Entry 7VAU (electron microscopy, 3.30 A resolution); this record covers chains F and J of the 12 polymer chains in the assembly.

# Chain F
Protein: V-type ATP synthase beta chain
From: Thermus thermophilus HB8
UniProt: Q56404 (VATB_THET8); residues 1-478 here = UniProt positions 1-478
Sequence (478 residues; row label = number of the first residue in the row):
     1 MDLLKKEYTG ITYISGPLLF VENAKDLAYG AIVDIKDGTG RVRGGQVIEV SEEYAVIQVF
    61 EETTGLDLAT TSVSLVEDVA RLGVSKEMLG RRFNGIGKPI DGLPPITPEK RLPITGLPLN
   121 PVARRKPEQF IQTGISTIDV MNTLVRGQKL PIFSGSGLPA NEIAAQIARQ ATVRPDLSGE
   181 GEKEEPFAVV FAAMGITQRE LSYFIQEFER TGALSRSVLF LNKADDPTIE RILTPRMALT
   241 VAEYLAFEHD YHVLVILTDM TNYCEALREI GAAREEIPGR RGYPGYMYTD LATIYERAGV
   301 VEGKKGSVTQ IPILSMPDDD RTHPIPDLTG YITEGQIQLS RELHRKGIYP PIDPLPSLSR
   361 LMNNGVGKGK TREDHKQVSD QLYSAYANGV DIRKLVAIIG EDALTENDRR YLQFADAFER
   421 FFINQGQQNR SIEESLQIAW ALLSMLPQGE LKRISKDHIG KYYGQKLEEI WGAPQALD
Disordered / not traced: 1, 473-478

# Chain J
Protein: V-type ATP synthase subunit E
From: Thermus thermophilus HB8
UniProt: P74901 (VATE_THET8); residue numbers follow UniProt; this construct covers 1-188
Sequence (188 residues; numbered 1 to 188; the number before each row is that of its first residue):
     1 MSKLEAILSQ EVEAEIQALL QEAEAKAEAV KREAEEKAKA LLQARERALE AQYRAALRRA
    61 ESAGELLVAT ARTQARGEVL EEVRRRVREA LEALPQKPEW PEVVRKLALE ALEALPGAKA
   121 LVANPEDLPH LEALARERGV ELQAEPALRL GVRAVGAEGK TQVENSLLAR LDRAWDALSS
   181 KVAQALWG
Disordered / not traced: 1-60, 188

# Interface between chain F and chain J
Residue-residue contacts (34):
  Asp-2(F) with Arg-173(J)
  Leu-3(F) with Arg-170(J); Arg-173(J); Ala-174(J), hydrophobic
  Leu-4(F) with Ala-114(J), hydrophobic; Asn-165(J); Ser-166(J); Arg-170(J)
  Lys-5(F) with Glu-164(J); Asn-165(J), hydrogen bond (backbone-backbone)
  Lys-6(F) with Leu-115(J); Gln-162(J); Val-163(J); Glu-164(J)
  Glu-7(F) with Gln-162(J); Val-163(J), hydrogen bond (backbone-backbone); Asn-165(J), hydrogen bond
  Tyr-8(F) with Thr-161(J); Gln-162(J)
  Thr-9(F) with Lys-160(J); Thr-161(J), hydrogen bond (side chain-backbone)
  Glu-22(F) with Thr-161(J)
  Asn-23(F) with Thr-161(J); Gln-162(J)
  Ala-24(F) with Gln-162(J), hydrogen bond (backbone-side chain)
  Leu-75(F) with Arg-173(J), hydrogen bond (backbone-side chain)
  Val-76(F) with Arg-173(J), hydrogen bond (backbone-side chain)
  Leu-103(F) with Thr-73(J)
  Pro-104(F) with Thr-73(J); Gly-77(J)
  Thr-107(F) with Ser-179(J); Ser-180(J)
  Pro-108(F) with Ser-180(J), hydrogen bond (backbone-side chain)
  Arg-111(F) with Asp-176(J), salt bridge
Also at the interface, not in a pair above, chain F (20 interface residues in all): Gly-10, Glu-109
Also at the interface, not in a pair above, chain J (19 interface residues in all): Gln-74, Glu-110

# Summary
Chain F and chain J form an interface of 20 and 19 residues respectively; the contacts include 8 hydrogen
bonds and 1 salt bridge. Among the polar pairs are Arg-111(F)/Asp-176(J), Glu-7(F)/Asn-165(J) and
Thr-9(F)/Thr-161(J).
Here chain F is V-type ATP synthase beta chain and chain J is V-type ATP synthase subunit E, both from Thermus
thermophilus HB8. Entry 7VAU (V1EG of V/A-ATPase from Thermus thermophilus at low ATP concentration, state2-2)
was determined by electron microscopy together with 7VAI, 7VAJ, 7VAK, 7VAL, 7VAM, 7VAN and 11 further entries
from the same study.
